PDB entry 8ICR | X-ray diffraction, 2.90 A resolution | chains T and A of the 3 polymer chains in the assembly

Chain T:
Molecule: 8-nt DNA strand
Sequence (8 nucleotides; each row starts with the number of its first residue):
     1 CATTAGAA

Chain A:
Name: Protein (DNA polymerase beta (e.c.2.7.7.7))
Source organism: Homo sapiens
UniProtKB: P06746 (DPOB_HUMAN); residues 2-335 here correspond to UniProt positions 1-334 (UniProt number = residue number - 1)
Sequence (335 residues; each row starts with the number of its first residue):
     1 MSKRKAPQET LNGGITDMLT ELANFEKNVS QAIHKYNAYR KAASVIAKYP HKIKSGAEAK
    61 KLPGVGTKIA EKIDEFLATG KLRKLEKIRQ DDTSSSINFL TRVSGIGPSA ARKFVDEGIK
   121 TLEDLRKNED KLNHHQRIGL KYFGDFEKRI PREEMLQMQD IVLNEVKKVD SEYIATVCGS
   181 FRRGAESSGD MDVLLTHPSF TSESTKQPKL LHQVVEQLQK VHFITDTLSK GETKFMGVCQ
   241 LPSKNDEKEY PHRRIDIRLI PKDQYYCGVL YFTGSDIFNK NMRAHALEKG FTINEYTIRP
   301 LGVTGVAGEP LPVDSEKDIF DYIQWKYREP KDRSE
Disordered / not traced: 1-8
Ion coordination: Na+ site 1 near Leu62 (its only coordinating residue here); Na+ site 2: Thr101, Val103, Ile106 (shared with 1 residue of chain P); Mn2+: Asp190 (together with 2'-deoxyadenosine 5'-triphosphate) (shared with 1 residue of chain P)
Residues lining bound ligands: 2'-deoxyadenosine 5'-triphosphate (DTP): Arg149, Gly179, Ser180, Arg183, Ser188, Gly189, Asp190, Phe272
Curated features (UniProtKB/Swiss-Prot):
  - binding site (K(+)): Lys61
  - binding site (Na(+)): Lys61

Interface between chain T and chain A:
Contacting residue pairs (11):
  DT3(T) - Thr233(A)  phosphate contact
  DT3(T) - Lys234(A)  phosphate contact
  DT4(T) - Ser229(A)  phosphate contact
  DT4(T) - Lys230(A)  phosphate contact
  DT4(T) - Gly231(A)  phosphate contact
  DT4(T) - Glu232(A)  hydrogen bond to the phosphate
  DT4(T) - Thr233(A)  hydrogen bond to the phosphate
  DT4(T) - Lys234(A)  hydrogen bond to the phosphate
  DA5(T) - Ser229(A)  sugar contact
  DA5(T) - Lys230(A)  hydrogen bond to the phosphate
  DG6(T) - Asn133(A)  phosphate contact
Other interface residues (no listed pair), chain T (5 interface residues in all): DA2
Other interface residues (no listed pair), chain A (10 interface residues in all): His134, Leu228, Tyr296

In short:
The interface between chain T and chain A involves 5 residues on one side and 10 on the other; the contacts
include 4 hydrogen bonds. Polar contacts include DT4(T)-Glu232(A), DT4(T)-Thr233(A) and DT4(T)-Lys234(A).
Bound to chain A: 2'-deoxyadenosine 5'-triphosphate.
Here chain T is an 8-nt DNA strand and chain A is Protein (DNA polymerase beta (e.c.2.7.7.7)) (Homo sapiens).
Entry 8ICR (DNA polymerase beta (pol B) (e.c.2.7.7.7) complexed with seven base pairs of DNA; soaked in the
...) was determined by X-ray diffraction together with 1ZQT, 7ICE, 7ICF, 7ICG, 7ICH, 7ICI and 39 further
entries from the same study.
